6UU2 - chains AAA and BBB of the 9 polymer chains in the assembly; structure by X-ray diffraction, 4.40 A resolution (low resolution: residue-level contacts below are approximate; hydrogen-bond / salt-bridge calls are withheld).

Chain AAA (and BBB):
Protein: DNA-directed RNA polymerase subunit alpha
From: Escherichia coli
Notes: EC 2.7.7.6; chain BBB of this document is another copy of the same molecule, construct and numbering; everything in this record applies to it too
UniProt: A0A377D9Q8 (A0A377D9Q8_ECOLX); residues 1-235 here = UniProt positions 1-235
Chain sequence (242 residues; numbered -6 to 235; the number before each row is that of its first residue; numbers below 1 keep their minus sign (Ala-6 is residue -6)):
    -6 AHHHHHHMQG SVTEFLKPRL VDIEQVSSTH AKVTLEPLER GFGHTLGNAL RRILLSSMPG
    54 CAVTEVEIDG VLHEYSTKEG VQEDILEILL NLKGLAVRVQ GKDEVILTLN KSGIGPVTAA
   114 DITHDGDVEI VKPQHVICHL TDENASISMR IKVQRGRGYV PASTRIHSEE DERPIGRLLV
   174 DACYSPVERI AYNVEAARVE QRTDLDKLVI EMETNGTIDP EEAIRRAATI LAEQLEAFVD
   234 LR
Disordered / not traced: -6 to 5 (chain BBB: -6 to 5, 234-235)
Construct notes: expression tag (-6 to 0)

Interface between chain AAA and chain BBB:
Pairs across the interface - 54 pairs, chain AAA then chain BBB:
  Glu7(AAA) - Arg150(BBB)
  Phe8(AAA) - Glu226(BBB)
  Leu9(AAA) - Gln227(BBB)
  Lys10(AAA) - Glu226(BBB)
  Lys10(AAA) - Gln227(BBB)
  Lys10(AAA) - Glu229(BBB)
  Pro11(AAA) - Gln227(BBB)
  Pro11(AAA) - Ala230(BBB)
  Leu28(AAA) - Phe231(BBB)
  Glu32(AAA) - Arg150(BBB)
  Arg33(AAA) - Arg150(BBB)
  Gly34(AAA) - Arg45(BBB)
  Phe35(AAA) - Ser50(BBB)
  Phe35(AAA) - Ile223(BBB)
  Thr38(AAA) - Ala42(BBB)
  Thr38(AAA) - Arg45(BBB)
  Leu39(AAA) - Leu224(BBB)
  Ala42(AAA) - Thr38(BBB)
  Ala42(AAA) - Ala42(BBB)
  Arg45(AAA) - Gly34(BBB)
  Arg45(AAA) - His37(BBB)
  Arg45(AAA) - Thr38(BBB)
  Ile46(AAA) - Phe35(BBB)
  Ile46(AAA) - Thr38(BBB)
  Ser50(AAA) - Phe35(BBB)
  Arg150(AAA) - Glu7(BBB)
  Arg150(AAA) - Glu32(BBB)
  Ile217(AAA) - Phe231(BBB)
  Arg218(AAA) - Phe231(BBB)
  Arg218(AAA) - Asp233(BBB)
  Ala221(AAA) - Leu228(BBB)
  Ala221(AAA) - Phe231(BBB)
  Ala221(AAA) - Asp233(BBB)
  Thr222(AAA) - Asp233(BBB)
  Leu224(AAA) - Leu39(BBB)
  Ala225(AAA) - Leu228(BBB)
  Glu226(AAA) - Phe8(BBB)
  Gln227(AAA) - Leu9(BBB)
  Gln227(AAA) - Pro11(BBB)
  Gln227(AAA) - Leu39(BBB)
  Leu228(AAA) - Ala221(BBB)
  Leu228(AAA) - Leu224(BBB)
  Leu228(AAA) - Leu228(BBB)
  Ala230(AAA) - Pro11(BBB)
  Phe231(AAA) - Leu28(BBB)
  Phe231(AAA) - Leu39(BBB)
  Phe231(AAA) - Arg218(BBB)
  Phe231(AAA) - Ala221(BBB)
  Val232(AAA) - Arg218(BBB)
  Val232(AAA) - Ala221(BBB)
  Leu234(AAA) - Leu13(BBB)
  Arg235(AAA) - Leu13(BBB)
  Arg235(AAA) - Glu214(BBB)
  Arg235(AAA) - Arg218(BBB)
Other interface residues (no listed pair), chain AAA (37 interface residues in all): Thr6, Arg12, His37, Ser49, Pro52, Ile223
Other interface residues (no listed pair), chain BBB (37 interface residues in all): Thr6, Lys10, Leu31, Ile46, Ser49, Pro52, Thr222, Ala225, Val232

Summary:
The chain AAA/chain BBB interface involves 37 residues from each chain.
Chain AAA and chain BBB are both DNA-directed RNA polymerase subunit alpha (Escherichia coli); the structure,
E. coli sigma-S transcription initiation complex with 3-nt RNA ("Old" crystal soaked with GTP and ATP ..., was
determined by X-ray diffraction (same publication as 6UTV, 6UTW, 6UTX, 6UTY, 6UTZ, 6UU0 and 11 further
entries).
